PDB entry 8UCK | electron microscopy, 3.26 A resolution | chains a and e of the 10 polymer chains in the assembly

# Chain a
Protein: Cytochrome c oxidase subunit 1
Organism: Komagataella pastoris
UniProtKB: F2R0K8 (F2R0K8_KOMPC); numbering as in UniProt (aligned over 1-535)
Chain sequence (535 residues; numbered 1 to 535; the number before each row is that of its first residue):
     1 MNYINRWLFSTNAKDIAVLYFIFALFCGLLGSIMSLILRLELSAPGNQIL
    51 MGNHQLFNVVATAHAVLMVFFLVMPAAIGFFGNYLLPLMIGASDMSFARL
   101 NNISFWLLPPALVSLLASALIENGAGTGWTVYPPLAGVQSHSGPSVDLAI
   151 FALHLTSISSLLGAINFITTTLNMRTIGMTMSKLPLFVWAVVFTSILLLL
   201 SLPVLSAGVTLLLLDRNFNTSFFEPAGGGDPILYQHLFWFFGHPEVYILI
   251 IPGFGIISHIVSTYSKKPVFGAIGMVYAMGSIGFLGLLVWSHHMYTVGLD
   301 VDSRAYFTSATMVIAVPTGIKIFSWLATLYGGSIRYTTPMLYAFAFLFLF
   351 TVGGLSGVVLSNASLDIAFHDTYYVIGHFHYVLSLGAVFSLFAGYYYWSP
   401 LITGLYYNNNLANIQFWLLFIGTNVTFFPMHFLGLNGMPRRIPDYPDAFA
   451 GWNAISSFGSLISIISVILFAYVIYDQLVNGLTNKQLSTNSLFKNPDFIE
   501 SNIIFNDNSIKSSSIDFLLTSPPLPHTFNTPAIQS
Sequence notes: conflict Ile4 (Met in F2R0K8), Ile16 (Met in F2R0K8), Ile22 (Met in F2R0K8), 34 further conflict positions vs the reference (F2R0K8) not listed
Ion coordination: Cu ion: His243, His293
Small-molecule neighbours:
  - heme a (HEA), molecule 1: Phe21, Ala24, Leu25, Gly28, Leu29, Ser35, Leu38, Arg39, Leu42, Phe57, Ala61, His64, Ala65, Met68, Val69, Leu72, Trp129, Tyr373, Ile376, Phe379, His380, Leu383, Ser384, Val388, Leu391, Phe392, Tyr395, Thr426, Phe427, Met430, Arg440, Arg441, Ser463, Val467, Phe470
  - heme a (HEA), molecule 2: Trp129, Trp239, His243, Val246, Tyr247, Ile250, His292, His293, Ile314, Ala315, Thr318, Gly319, Phe323, Phe350, Thr351, Gly354, Leu355, Gly357, Val358, Leu360, Ser361, Asp366, His370, Val375, His378, Phe379, Val382, Leu383, Arg440
  - phosphatidylethanolamine (PTY), molecule 1: Ser96, Phe97, Ala98, Arg99, Leu100, Ile103, Ile158, Leu162
  - phosphatidylethanolamine (PTY), molecule 2: Phe270, Ala327, Tyr330
  - phosphatidylethanolamine (PTY), molecule 3: Tyr336, Phe344, Trp417, Phe420, Ile421

# Chain e
Protein: Cytochrome c oxidase subunit 5
Organism: Komagataella pastoris
UniProtKB: F2QVW8 (F2QVW8_KOMPC); numbering as in UniProt (aligned over 28-151)
Chain sequence (124 residues; each row starts with the number of its first residue):
    28 NATVTNLEKRWEDLPETDQKDIISQLSERQKLPWKDLTLSEKKAAWYISF
    78 GEWGPRRPVHTKEDKLYIFWGTVIGIVISATIFGAFRYNRNVPKTMNREW
   128 QAASDEYLKSKNAEPFTGYSQIQS
Small-molecule neighbours: phosphatidylethanolamine (PTY): Pro85, His87, Lys92, Ile95, Phe96, Thr99

# Chain a / chain e interface
Contacting residue pairs (53; chain a residue first):
  Leu40(a) - Phe113(e)  hydrophobic
  Ala44(a) - Arg117(e)
  Pro45(a) - Asn118(e)
  Pro45(a) - Pro120(e)
  Pro45(a) - Met123(e)  hydrophobic
  Asn47(a) - Asn118(e)  hydrogen bond (backbone-side chain)
  Gln48(a) - Asn118(e)
  Tyr336(a) - His87(e)
  Asn409(a) - Val86(e)
  Asn410(a) - Asp91(e)
  Asn410(a) - Tyr94(e)
  Asn410(a) - Ile95(e)
  Asn413(a) - His87(e)  hydrogen bond
  Asn413(a) - Ile95(e)
  Ile414(a) - Ile95(e)
  Ile414(a) - Gly98(e)
  Trp417(a) - Thr99(e)
  Leu418(a) - Gly102(e)
  Asp447(a) - Thr122(e)  hydrogen bond
  Asp447(a) - Gln150(e)  hydrogen bond (backbone-side chain)
  Ala454(a) - Phe110(e)
  Ala454(a) - Arg114(e)
  Ser457(a) - Phe110(e)
  Phe458(a) - Ser106(e)
  Phe458(a) - Ala107(e)  hydrophobic
  Leu461(a) - Ser106(e)
  Leu461(a) - Ile109(e)  hydrophobic
  Leu461(a) - Phe110(e)  hydrophobic
  Ile462(a) - Ser106(e)
  Ile465(a) - Gly102(e)
  Ile465(a) - Ser106(e)
  Gln486(a) - Arg84(e)
  Thr489(a) - Arg84(e)
  Thr489(a) - Pro85(e)
  Thr489(a) - Val86(e)
  Leu492(a) - Pro82(e)  hydrophobic
  Asn495(a) - Pro82(e)
  Pro496(a) - Pro82(e)
  Pro496(a) - Arg83(e)
  Asp497(a) - Arg83(e)  hydrogen bond (backbone-side chain)
  Phe498(a) - Phe77(e)
  Phe498(a) - Arg83(e)
  Ile499(a) - Phe77(e)
  Glu500(a) - Phe77(e)
  Glu500(a) - Arg83(e)  hydrogen bond (backbone-side chain)
  Ser501(a) - Ser76(e)
  Ser501(a) - Phe77(e)
  Asn502(a) - Ser76(e)  hydrogen bond (side chain-backbone)
  Asn502(a) - Gly78(e)
  Asn502(a) - Trp80(e)  hydrogen bond (side chain-backbone)
  Asn502(a) - Arg83(e)  hydrogen bond
  Ile503(a) - Ile50(e)  hydrophobic
  Phe505(a) - Pro82(e)  hydrophobic
Interface residues without a listed pair, chain a (39 interface residues in all): Ser43, Arg335, Leu411, Ile421, Ala450, Ser488, Asn506
Interface residues without a listed pair, chain e (32 interface residues in all): Ile75, Ile103, Ile105

# Summary
Chain a and chain e form an interface of 39 and 32 residues respectively, with 9 hydrogen bonds. Among the
polar pairs are Asn47(a)-Asn118(e), Asn413(a)-His87(e) and Asp447(a)-Thr122(e). One phosphatidylethanolamine
molecule is bound between chain a and chain e.
Chain a is Cytochrome c oxidase subunit 1 and chain e is Cytochrome c oxidase subunit 5, both from
Komagataella pastoris; the structure, Komagataella pastoris Cytochrome c oxidase (9 subunits) in complex with
human VMAT2, was determined by electron microscopy.
